Entry 9BYQ (electron microscopy, 2.20 A resolution); this record covers chains A and C of the 6 polymer chains in the assembly.

Chain A:
Molecule: Major DNA-binding protein
Organism: human gammaherpesvirus 4
Reference sequence: P03227 (DNBI_EBVB9); residues 1-1128 here = UniProt positions 1-1128
Chain sequence (1128 residues; numbered 1 to 1128; the number before each row is that of its first residue):
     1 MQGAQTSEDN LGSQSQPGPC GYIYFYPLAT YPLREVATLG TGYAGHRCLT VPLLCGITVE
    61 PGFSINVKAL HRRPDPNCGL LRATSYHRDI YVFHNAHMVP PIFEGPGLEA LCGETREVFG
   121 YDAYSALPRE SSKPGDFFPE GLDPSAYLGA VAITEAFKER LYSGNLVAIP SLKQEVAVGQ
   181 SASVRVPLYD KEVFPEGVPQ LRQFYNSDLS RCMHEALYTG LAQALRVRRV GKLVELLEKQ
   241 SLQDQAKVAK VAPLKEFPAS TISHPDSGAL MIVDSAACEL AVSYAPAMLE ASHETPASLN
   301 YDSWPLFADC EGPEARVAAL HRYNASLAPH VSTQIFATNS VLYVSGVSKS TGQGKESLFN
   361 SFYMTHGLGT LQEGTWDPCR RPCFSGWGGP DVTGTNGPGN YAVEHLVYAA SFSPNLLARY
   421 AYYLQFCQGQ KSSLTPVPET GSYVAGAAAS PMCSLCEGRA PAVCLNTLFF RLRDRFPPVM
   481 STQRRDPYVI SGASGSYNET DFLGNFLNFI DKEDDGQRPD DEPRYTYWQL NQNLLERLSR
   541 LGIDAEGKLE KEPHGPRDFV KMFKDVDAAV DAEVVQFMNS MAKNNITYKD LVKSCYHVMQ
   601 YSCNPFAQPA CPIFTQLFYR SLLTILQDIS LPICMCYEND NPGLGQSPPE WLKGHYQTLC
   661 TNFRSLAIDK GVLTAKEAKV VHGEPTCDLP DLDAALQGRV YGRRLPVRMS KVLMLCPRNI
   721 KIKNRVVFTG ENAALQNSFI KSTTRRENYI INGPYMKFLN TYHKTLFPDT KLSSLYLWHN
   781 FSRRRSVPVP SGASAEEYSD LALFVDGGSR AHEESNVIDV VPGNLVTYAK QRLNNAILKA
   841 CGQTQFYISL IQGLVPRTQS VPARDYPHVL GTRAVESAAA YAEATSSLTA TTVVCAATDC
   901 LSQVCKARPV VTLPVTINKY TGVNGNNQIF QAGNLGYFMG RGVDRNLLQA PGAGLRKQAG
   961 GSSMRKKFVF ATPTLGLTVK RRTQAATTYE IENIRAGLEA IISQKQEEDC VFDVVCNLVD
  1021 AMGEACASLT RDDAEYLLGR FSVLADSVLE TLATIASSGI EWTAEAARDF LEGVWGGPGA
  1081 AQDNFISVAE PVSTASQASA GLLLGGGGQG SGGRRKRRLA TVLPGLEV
Not modelled in the structure: 1-8, 351-355, 391-393, 433-436, 511-524, 950-962, 982-1128
UniProt features mapped onto this chain:
  - region: Leu1104 to Val1128 (Required for nuclear localization)
Bound ions: Zn2+: Cys453, Cys456, Cys464

Chain C:
Molecule: 12-nt DNA strand
Sequence (12 nucleotides; numbered 1 to 12; the number before each row is that of its first residue):
     1 GCAGAATCGC CC

Chain A / chain C interface:
Pairs across the interface - 41 pairs, chain A then chain C:
  Tyr497(A) - DC11(C)  stacking on the base
  Asn508(A) - DC12(C)  hydrogen bond to the base
  Phe509(A) - DC10(C)  stacking on the base
  Phe509(A) - DC11(C)  base contact
  Thr526(A) - DC12(C)  hydrogen bond to the base
  Trp528(A) - DC12(C)  stacking on the base
  Tyr596(A) - DA5(C)  hydrogen bond to the sugar
  Asp669(A) - DC8(C)  sugar contact
  Lys670(A) - DT7(C)  sugar contact
  Gly671(A) - DT7(C)  phosphate contact
  Thr674(A) - DC8(C)  phosphate contact
  Thr674(A) - DG9(C)  phosphate contact
  Arg718(A) - DG9(C)  salt bridge to the phosphate
  Lys721(A) - DT7(C)  phosphate contact
  Lys721(A) - DC8(C)  salt bridge to the phosphate
  Lys723(A) - DT7(C)  salt bridge to the phosphate
  Arg725(A) - DA3(C)  base contact
  Arg725(A) - DG4(C)  base contact
  Val727(A) - DA3(C)  base contact
  Phe728(A) - DA3(C)  hydrogen bond to the base
  Asn732(A) - DA3(C)  phosphate contact
  Asn732(A) - DG4(C)  hydrogen bond to the phosphate
  Leu735(A) - DA3(C)  sugar contact
  Phe739(A) - DA3(C)  base contact
  Ser849(A) - DA3(C)  hydrogen bond to the base
  Asn918(A) - DG4(C)  hydrogen bond to the base
  Asn918(A) - DA5(C)  base contact
  Tyr920(A) - DA5(C)  stacking on the base
  Tyr920(A) - DA6(C)  phosphate contact
  Tyr920(A) - DT7(C)  hydrogen bond to the phosphate
  Gly922(A) - DA6(C)  sugar contact
  Val923(A) - DA6(C)  phosphate contact
  Asn924(A) - DA6(C)  base contact
  Asn926(A) - DA6(C)  base contact
  Phe930(A) - DA6(C)  sugar contact
  Phe930(A) - DT7(C)  sugar contact
  Asn934(A) - DG4(C)  base contact
  Asn934(A) - DA5(C)  base contact
  Tyr937(A) - DC2(C)  stacking on the base
  Met964(A) - DC2(C)  sugar contact
  Met964(A) - DA3(C)  base contact
Other interface residues (no listed pair), chain A (35 interface residues in all): Val726, Thr921, Gln931, Ala932, Ser963

Overview:
The interface between chain A and chain C involves 35 residues on one side and 11 on the other, with 8
hydrogen bonds, 3 salt bridges and 5 aromatic stacking contacts. Among the polar pairs are Asn508(A)-DC12(C),
Thr526(A)-DC12(C) and Phe728(A)-DA3(C).
Here chain A is Major DNA-binding protein (human gammaherpesvirus 4) and chain C is a 12-nt DNA strand. Entry
9BYQ (Two-subunit asymmetric unit of Epstein-Barr virus annealase BALF2 ssDNA-annealing complex) was
determined by electron microscopy.
